PDB entry 8JL1 | electron microscopy, 2.80 A resolution | chains A and B

Chain A (and B):
Protein: Heparan-alpha-glucosaminide N-acetyltransferase
Source organism: Homo sapiens
Notes: EC 2.3.1.78; chain B of this document is another copy of the same molecule, construct and numbering; everything in this record applies to it too
Reference sequence: Q68CP4 (HGNAT_HUMAN); numbering as in UniProt (aligned over 1-663)
Chain sequence (706 residues; each row starts with the number of its first residue):
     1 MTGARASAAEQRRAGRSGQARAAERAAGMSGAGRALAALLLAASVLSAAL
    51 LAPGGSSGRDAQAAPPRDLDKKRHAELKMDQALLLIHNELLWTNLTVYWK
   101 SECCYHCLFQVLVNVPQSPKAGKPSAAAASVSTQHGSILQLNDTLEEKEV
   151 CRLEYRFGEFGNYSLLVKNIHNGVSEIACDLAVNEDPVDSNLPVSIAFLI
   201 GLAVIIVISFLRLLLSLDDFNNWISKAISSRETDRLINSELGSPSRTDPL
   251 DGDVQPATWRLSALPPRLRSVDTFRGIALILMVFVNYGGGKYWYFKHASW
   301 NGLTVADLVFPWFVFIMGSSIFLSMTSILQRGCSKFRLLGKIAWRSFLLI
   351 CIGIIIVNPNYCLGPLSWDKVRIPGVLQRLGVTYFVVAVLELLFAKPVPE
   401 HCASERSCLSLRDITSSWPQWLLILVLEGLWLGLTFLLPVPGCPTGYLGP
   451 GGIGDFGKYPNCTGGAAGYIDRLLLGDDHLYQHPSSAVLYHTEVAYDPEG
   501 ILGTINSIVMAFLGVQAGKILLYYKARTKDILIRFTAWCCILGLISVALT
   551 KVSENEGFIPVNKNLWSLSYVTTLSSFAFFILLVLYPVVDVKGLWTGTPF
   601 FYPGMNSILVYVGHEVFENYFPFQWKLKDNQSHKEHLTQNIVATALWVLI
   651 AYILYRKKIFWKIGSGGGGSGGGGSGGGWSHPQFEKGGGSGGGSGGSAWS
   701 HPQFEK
Unresolved in the structure: 1-74, 171-175, 216-265, 401-407, 664-706
Disulfide bonds: Cys104-Cys107, Cys151-Cys179, Cys443-Cys462
Covalently attached groups: N-acetylglucosamine (NAG) linked to Asn94, Asn142, Asn162
Sequence notes: expression tag (664-706)
Ligand contacts:
  - acetyl coenzyme A (ACO): Pro266, Arg267, Leu268, Val271, Asp272, Arg275, Met282, Val285, Asn286, His297, Ala306, Val309, Phe310, Phe313, Ile316, Met317, Ser320, Leu323, Ser324, Ile328, Lys341, Arg345, Leu349, Val376, Leu377, Leu380, Ser607, Ile608, Tyr611, Lys662
  - tetradecane (C14), molecule 1: Pro193, Ile196, Ala197, Lys634, Leu637, Thr638, Ile641, Val642
  - tetradecane (C14), molecule 2: Ile205, Ile208, Ser209, Arg212, Leu594, Trp595, Thr596, Thr598, Phe600
  - tetradecane (C14), molecule 3: Trp293, Leu303, Thr304, Val305, Leu308, Trp312, Phe577, Phe580, Ile581
  - tetradecane (C14), molecule 4: Gly302, Leu303, Cys539, Gly543, Ser546, Thr550, Ser553, Thr573, Ser576, Phe577, Phe580
  - tetradecane (C14), molecule 5: Ser334, Lys335, Phe336, Leu339, Val389, Leu392, Leu393
  - tetradecane (C14), molecule 6: Phe336, Arg337, Gly340, Ala343, Phe385
  - tetradecane (C14), molecule 7: Gly340, Ala343, Trp344, Ser346, Phe347, Ile350, Val382, Phe385
  - tetradecane (C14), molecule 8: Phe385, Val386, Val389, Leu390, Leu393, Phe394, Leu423
  - tetradecane (C14), molecule 9: Ile414, Thr415, Trp418, Trp421, Trp538
  - tetradecane (C14), molecule 10: Leu425, Glu428, Leu432, Val509, Leu513, Trp538, Leu542, Ile545, Leu549, Phe558, Leu568
  - tetradecane (C14), molecule 11: Leu434, Ile470, Leu473, Ile501, Thr504, Ile505, Ile508
  - tetradecane (C14), molecule 12: Leu532, Phe580, Leu583, Val584, Pro587, Lys592
  - hexadecane (R16): Ile280, Phe284, Pro599, Tyr602, Ile641, Thr644, Ala645, Val648, Leu649, Tyr652
UniProt features mapped onto this chain:
  - region: Gln624 to Glu635 (Lysosomal targeting region)
  - active site: His297
  - modified residue (Phosphoserine): Ser243, Ser245
  - glycosylation (N-linked (GlcNAc...) asparagine): Asn94, Asn142, Asn162

How chain A and chain B interact:
Residue-residue contacts (24):
  Ile355(A) with Phe621(B)
  Tyr361(A) with Asn619(B); Tyr620(B), hydrophobic; Phe621(B)
  Cys362(A) with Cys362(B), hydrophobic
  Pro365(A) with Gln624(B); Trp625(B); Lys626(B)
  Leu366(A) with Phe621(B), hydrophobic; Trp625(B); Lys626(B), hydrogen bond (backbone-backbone)
  Ser367(A) with Lys626(B)
  Val616(A) with Val616(B), hydrophobic
  Asn619(A) with Tyr361(B)
  Tyr620(A) with Tyr361(B), hydrophobic
  Phe621(A) with Ile355(B); Tyr361(B); Leu366(B), hydrophobic
  Gln624(A) with Pro365(B)
  Trp625(A) with Pro365(B); Leu366(B)
  Lys626(A) with Pro365(B); Leu366(B), hydrogen bond (backbone-backbone); Ser367(B)
Interface residues without a listed pair, chain A (15 interface residues in all): Ile356, Phe617
Interface residues without a listed pair, chain B (15 interface residues in all): Ile356, Phe617

In short:
Chain A and chain B each contribute 15 residues to their interface; the contacts include 2 hydrogen bonds. The
hydrogen-bonded pair Leu366(A)-Lys626(B) is a backbone contact. Ligands of chain A: acetyl coenzyme A, 12
copies of tetradecane and hexadecane.
Both chains are Heparan-alpha-glucosaminide N-acetyltransferase (Homo sapiens). Entry 8JL1 (membrane proteins)
was determined by electron microscopy, deposited together with 8W4A, 8JKV and 8JL3.
